Entry 1K73 (X-ray diffraction, 3.01 A resolution); this record covers chains A and R of the 30 polymer chains in the assembly.

# Chain A
Molecule: 23S RRNA
Organism: Haloarcula marismortui
Sequence (2922 nucleotides; row label = number of the first residue in the row):
     2 UUGGCUACUA UGCCAGCUGG UGGAUUGCUC GGCUCAGGCG CUGAUGAAGG ACGUGCCAAG
    62 CUGCGAUAAG CCAUGGGGAG CCGCACGGAG GCGAAGAACC AUGGAUUUCC GAAUGAGAAU
   122 CUCUCUAACA AUUGCUUCGC GCAAUGAGGA ACCCCGAGAA CUGAAACAUC UCAGUAUCGG
   182 GAGGAACAGA AAACGCAAUG UGAUGUCGUU AGUAACCGCG AGUGAACGCG AUACAGCCCA
   242 AACCGAAGCC CUCACGGGCA AUGUGGUGUC AGGGCUACCU CUCAUCAGCC GACCGUCUCG
   302 ACGAAGUCUC UUGGAACAGA GCGUGAUACA GGGUGACAAC CCCGUACUCG AGACCAGUAC
   362 GACGUGCGGU AGUGCCAGAG UAGCGGGGGU UGGAUAUCCC UCGCGAAUAA CGCAGGCAUC
   422 GACUGCGAAG GCUAAACACA ACCUGAGACC GAUAGUGAAC AAGUAGUGUG AACGAACGCU
   482 GCAAAGUACC CUCAGAAGGG AGGCGAAAUA GAGCAUGAAA UCAGUUGGCG AUCGAGCGAC
   542 AGGGCAUACA AGGUCCCUCG ACGAAUGACC GACGCGCGAG CGUCCAGUAA GACUCACGGG
   602 AAGCCGAUGU UCUGUCGUAC GUUUUGAAAA ACGAGCCAGG GAGUGUGUCU GCAUGGCAAG
   662 UCUAACCGGA GUAUCCGGGG AGGCACAGGG AAACCGACAU GGCCGCAGGG CUUUGCCCGA
   722 GGGCCGCCGU CUUCAAGGGC GGGGAGCCAU GUGGACACGA CCCGAAUCCG GACGAUCUAC
   782 GCAUGGACAA GAUGAAGCGU GCCGAAAGGC ACGUGGAAGU CUGUUAGAGU UGGUGUCCUA
   842 CAAUACCCUC UCGUGAUCUA UGUGUAGGGG UGAAAGGCCC AUCGAGUCCG GCAACAGCUG
   902 GUUCCAAUCG AAACAUGUCG AAGCAUGACC UCCGCCGAGG UAGUCUGUGA GGUAGAGCGA
   962 CCGAUUGGUG UGUCCGCCUC CGAGAGGAGU CGGCACACCU GUCAAACUCC AAACUUACAG
  1022 ACGCCGUUUG ACGCGGGGAU UCCGGUGCGC GGGGUAAGCC UGUGUACCAG GAGGGGAACA
  1082 ACCCAGAGAU AGGUUAAGGU CCCCAAGUGU GGAUUAAGUG UAAUCCUCUG AAGGUGGUCU
  1142 CGAGCCCUAG ACAGCCGGGA GGUGAGCUUA GAAGCAGCUA CCCUCUAAGA AAAGCGUAAC
  1202 AGCUUACCGG CCGAGGUUUG AGGCGCCCAA AAUGAUCGGG ACUCAAAUCC ACCACCGAGA
  1262 CCUGUCCGUA CCACUCAUAC UGGUAAUCGA GUAGAUUGGC GCUCUAAUUG GAUGGAAGUA
  1322 GGGGUGAAAA CUCCUAUGGA CCGAUUAGUG ACGAAAAUCC UGGCCAUAGU AGCAGCGAUA
  1382 GUCGGGUGAG AACCCCGACG GCCUAAUGGA UAAGGGUUCC UCAGCACUGC UGAUCAGCUG
  1442 AGGGUUAGCC GGUCCUAAGU CAUACCGCAA CUCGACUAUG ACGAAAUGGG AAACGGGUUA
  1502 AUAUUCCCGU GCCACUAUGC AGUGAAAGUU GACGCCCUGG GGUCGAUCAC GCUGGGCAUU
  1562 CGCCCAGUCG AACCGUCCAA CUCCGUGGAA GCCGUAAUGG CAGGAAGCGG ACGAACGGCG
  1622 GCAUAGGGAA ACGUGAUUCA ACCUGGGGCC CAUGAAAAGA CGAGCAUAGU GUCCGUACCG
  1682 AGAACCGACA CAGGUGUCCA UGGCGGCGAA AGCCAAGGCC UGUCGGGAGC AACCAACGUU
  1742 AGGGAAUUCG GCAAGUUAGU CCCGUACCUU CGGAAGAAGG GAUGCCUGCU CCGGAACGGA
  1802 GCAGGUCGCA GUGACUCGGA AGCUCGGACU GUCUAGUAAC AACAUAGGUG ACCGCAAAUC
  1862 CGCAAGGACU CGUACGGUCA CUGAAUCCUG CCCAGUGCAG GUAUCUGAAC ACCUCGUACA
  1922 AGAGGACGAA GGACCUGUCA ACGGCGGGGG UAACUAUGAC CCUCUUAAGG UAGCGUAGUA
  1982 CCUUGCCGCA UCAGUAGCGG CUUGCAUGAA UGGAUUAACC AGAGCUUCAC UGUCCCAACG
  2042 UUGGGCCCGG UGAACUGUAC AUUCCAGUGC GGAGUCUGGA GACACCCAGG GGGAAGCGAA
  2102 GACCCUAUGG AGCUUUACUG CAGGCUGUCG CUGAGACGUG GUCGCCGAUG UGCAGCAUAG
  2162 GUAGGAGACA CUACACAGGU ACCCGCGCUA GCGGGCCACC GAGUCAACAG UGAAAUACUA
  2222 CCCGUCGGUG ACUGCGACUC UCACUCCGGG AGGAGGACAC CGAUAGCCGG GCAGUUUGAC
  2282 UGGGGCGGUA CGCGCUCGAA AAGAUAUCGA GCGCGCCCUA UGGCUAUCUC AGCCGGGACA
  2342 GAGACCCGGC GAAGAGUGCA AGAGCAAAAG AUAGCUUGAC AGUGUUCUUC CCAACGAGGA
  2402 ACGCUGACGC GAAAGCGUGG UCUAGCGAAC CAAUUAGCCU GCUUGAUGCG GGCAAUUGAU
  2462 GACAGAAAAG CUACCCUAGG GAUAACAGAG UCGUCACUCG CAAGAGCACA UAUCGACCGA
  2522 GUGGCUUGCU ACCUCGAUGU CGGUUCCCUC CAUCCUGCCC GUGCAGAAGC GGGCAAGGGU
  2582 GAGGUUGUUC GCCUAUUAAA GGAGGUCGUG AGCUGGGUUU AGACCGUCGU GAGACAGGUC
  2642 GGCUGCUAUC UACUGGGUGU GUAAUGGUGU CUGACAAGAA CGACCGUAUA GUACGAGAGG
  2702 AACUACGGUU GGUGGCCACU GGUGUACCGG UUGUUCGAGA GAGCACGUGC CGGGUAGCCA
  2762 CGCCACACGG GGUAAGAGCU GAACGCAUCU AAGCUCGAAA CCCACUUGGA AAAGAGACAC
  2822 CGCCGAGGUC CCGCGUACAA GACGCGGUCG AUAGACUCGG GGUGUGCGCG UCGAGGUAAC
  2882 GAGACGUUAA GCCCACGAGC ACUAACAGAC CAAAGCCAUC AU
Not modelled in the structure: 2-9, 126-127, 715, 971-998, 1560, 1952-1963, 2137-2236, 2339-2343, 2665-2666, 2915-2923
Sequence notes: conflict C560 (U3155 in 3377779)
Ion coordination: Mg2+ site 1 near G28 (its only coordinating residue here); Na+ site 1: C40, G41, C443; Na+ site 2: G56, A59, G61; Na+ site 3 near U108 (its only coordinating residue here); Mg2+ site 2 near U115 (its only coordinating residue here); Na+ site 4: C141, G142; Na+ site 5 near U146 (its only coordinating residue here); Mg2+ site 3: C162, U2276; K+ site 1: C162, U163, U172; Mg2+ site 4: A165, A167, C168; Na+ site 6: A165, A166, A167; Mg2+ site 5: A166, G219; 64 more Na+ sites not listed; 97 more Mg2+ sites not listed; 1 more K+ sites not listed
Ligand contacts: anisomycin (ANM): G2102, G2482, A2486, C2487, A2488, U2535, A2538, U2539, G2540, U2541, U2620

# Chain R
Name: Ribosomal protein L21E
Organism: Haloarcula marismortui
Reference sequence: P12734 (RL21_HALMA); numbering as in UniProt (aligned over 1-95)
Sequence (95 residues; each row starts with the number of its first residue):
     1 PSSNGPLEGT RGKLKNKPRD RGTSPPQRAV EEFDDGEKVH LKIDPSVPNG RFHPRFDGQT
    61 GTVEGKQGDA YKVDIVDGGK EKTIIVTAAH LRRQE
Ion coordination: Na+: Asp-20, Gly-22, Ser-24, Ser-46

# Interface between chain A and chain R
Pairs across the interface (111; chain A residue first):
  G948(A) / Gln-94(R)  base contact
  G948(A) / Glu-95(R)  hydrogen bond to the sugar
  U949(A) / His-40(R)  hydrogen bond to the base
  U949(A) / Gln-94(R)  hydrogen bond to the base
  U949(A) / Glu-95(R)  hydrogen bond to the sugar
  G950(A) / His-40(R)  sugar contact
  G950(A) / Gly-58(R)  hydrogen bond to the base
  A951(A) / Lys-42(R)  phosphate contact
  A951(A) / Asp-57(R)  sugar contact
  A951(A) / Gly-58(R)  sugar contact
  G952(A) / Lys-42(R)  phosphate contact
  G953(A) / Gly-12(R)  phosphate contact
  G953(A) / Lys-13(R)  hydrogen bond to the phosphate
  G953(A) / Lys-17(R)  base contact
  A1007(A) / Arg-11(R)  phosphate contact
  C1008(A) / Arg-11(R)  salt bridge to the phosphate
  U1009(A) / Lys-15(R)  salt bridge to the phosphate
  C1010(A) / Pro-18(R)  phosphate contact
  A1018(A) / Gly-58(R)  sugar contact
  A1018(A) / Gln-59(R)  hydrogen bond to the sugar
  A1018(A) / Thr-60(R)  hydrogen bond to the sugar
  C1019(A) / Lys-38(R)  hydrogen bond to the phosphate
  C1019(A) / Thr-60(R)  sugar contact
  C1019(A) / Gln-94(R)  hydrogen bond to the base
  A1020(A) / Lys-38(R)  salt bridge to the phosphate
  G2295(A) / Ser-3(R)  base contact
  G2295(A) / Asn-4(R)  hydrogen bond to the phosphate
  G2295(A) / Gly-5(R)  hydrogen bond to the phosphate
  C2296(A) / Ser-2(R)  hydrogen bond to the base
  C2296(A) / Ser-3(R)  hydrogen bond to the phosphate
  C2296(A) / Asn-4(R)  phosphate contact
  C2296(A) / Gly-5(R)  hydrogen bond to the phosphate
  C2296(A) / Pro-6(R)  phosphate contact
  C2296(A) / Leu-7(R)  hydrogen bond to the phosphate
  C2296(A) / Glu-8(R)  hydrogen bond to the phosphate
  U2297(A) / Ser-2(R)  hydrogen bond to the base
  U2297(A) / Leu-7(R)  phosphate contact
  U2297(A) / Glu-8(R)  phosphate contact
  U2297(A) / Gly-9(R)  hydrogen bond to the phosphate
  U2297(A) / Thr-10(R)  hydrogen bond to the phosphate
  U2297(A) / Arg-11(R)  hydrogen bond to the sugar
  C2298(A) / Ser-2(R)  base contact
  C2298(A) / Arg-11(R)  salt bridge to the phosphate
  G2299(A) / Pro-1(R)  base contact
  G2299(A) / Ser-2(R)  base contact
  A2300(A) / Pro-1(R)  base contact
  G2304(A) / Lys-13(R)  salt bridge to the phosphate
  G2304(A) / Arg-55(R)  phosphate contact
  A2305(A) / Arg-55(R)  salt bridge to the phosphate
  U2306(A) / Pro-1(R)  phosphate contact
  A2307(A) / Pro-1(R)  phosphate contact
  A2353(A) / Arg-21(R)  hydrogen bond to the base
  A2354(A) / Arg-21(R)  salt bridge to the phosphate
  G2363(A) / Leu-7(R)  base contact
  G2363(A) / Arg-11(R)  hydrogen bond to the phosphate
  A2364(A) / Arg-11(R)  salt bridge to the phosphate
  A2364(A) / Leu-14(R)  hydrogen bond to the sugar
  A2364(A) / Lys-15(R)  phosphate contact
  G2365(A) / Leu-14(R)  sugar contact
  G2365(A) / Lys-15(R)  phosphate contact
  G2365(A) / Asn-16(R)  hydrogen bond to the phosphate
  G2365(A) / Pro-45(R)  sugar contact
  G2365(A) / Ser-46(R)  phosphate contact
  C2366(A) / Arg-21(R)  phosphate contact
  C2366(A) / Gly-22(R)  hydrogen bond to the phosphate
  C2366(A) / Thr-23(R)  phosphate contact
  C2366(A) / Ser-46(R)  hydrogen bond to the phosphate
  A2367(A) / Gly-22(R)  phosphate contact
  A2367(A) / Thr-23(R)  hydrogen bond to the phosphate
  A2370(A) / Ser-46(R)  hydrogen bond to the base
  A2370(A) / Pro-48(R)  base contact
  G2385(A) / Gln-67(R)  base contact
  U2386(A) / Gln-67(R)  hydrogen bond to the base
  U2387(A) / Thr-83(R)  hydrogen bond to the sugar
  U2387(A) / Ile-85(R)  sugar contact
  C2388(A) / His-53(R)  sugar contact
  C2388(A) / Phe-56(R)  phosphate contact
  C2388(A) / Lys-82(R)  phosphate contact
  C2388(A) / Thr-83(R)  hydrogen bond to the phosphate
  U2389(A) / His-53(R)  sugar contact
  U2389(A) / Arg-55(R)  phosphate contact
  U2389(A) / Phe-56(R)  phosphate contact
  U2389(A) / Lys-82(R)  salt bridge to the phosphate
  U2390(A) / Asn-4(R)  sugar contact
  U2390(A) / Arg-55(R)  salt bridge to the phosphate
  C2392(A) / Arg-55(R)  hydrogen bond to the sugar
  C2392(A) / Asp-77(R)  hydrogen bond to the sugar
  C2392(A) / Lys-82(R)  hydrogen bond to the phosphate
  C2393(A) / Asp-77(R)  sugar contact
  C2393(A) / Gly-78(R)  sugar contact
  C2393(A) / Gly-79(R)  hydrogen bond to the phosphate
  C2393(A) / Lys-80(R)  phosphate contact
  C2393(A) / Lys-82(R)  salt bridge to the phosphate
  A2394(A) / Gly-79(R)  hydrogen bond to the phosphate
  A2394(A) / Lys-80(R)  hydrogen bond to the phosphate
  A2395(A) / Lys-80(R)  salt bridge to the phosphate
  A2402(A) / Gly-50(R)  phosphate contact
  A2402(A) / Arg-51(R)  sugar contact
  C2403(A) / Asn-49(R)  phosphate contact
  C2403(A) / Gly-50(R)  hydrogen bond to the phosphate
  C2403(A) / Gln-67(R)  hydrogen bond to the base
  C2403(A) / Ala-70(R)  phosphate contact
  C2403(A) / Ile-85(R)  sugar contact
  G2404(A) / Gln-67(R)  phosphate contact
  G2404(A) / Gly-68(R)  phosphate contact
  G2404(A) / Asp-69(R)  hydrogen bond to the phosphate
  G2404(A) / Ala-70(R)  phosphate contact
  C2423(A) / Leu-7(R)  base contact
  U2424(A) / Gly-5(R)  sugar contact
  U2424(A) / Pro-6(R)  sugar contact
  U2424(A) / Leu-7(R)  sugar contact
Interface residues without a listed pair, chain A (52 interface residues in all): C1011, A2303, G2310, A2311, C2391, A2425
Interface residues without a listed pair, chain R (53 interface residues in all): Lys-72, Ile-84, Arg-93

# Summary
The interface between chain A and chain R involves 52 residues on one side and 53 on the other; the contacts
include 41 hydrogen bonds and 12 salt bridges. Among the polar pairs are U949(A)/His-40(R), U949(A)/Gln-94(R)
and G950(A)/Gly-58(R). Chain A binds anisomycin.
Chain A is 23S RRNA and chain R is Ribosomal protein L21E, both from Haloarcula marismortui; the structure,
Co-crystal Structure of Anisomycin Bound to the 50S Ribosomal Subunit, was determined by X-ray diffraction,
deposited together with 1KC8, 1N8R and 1NJI.
